PDB entry 5WY5 | X-ray diffraction, 2.92 A resolution | chains B and A

[Chain B]
Molecule: Melanoma-associated antigen G1
From: Homo sapiens
UniProtKB: Q96MG7 (NSE3_HUMAN); residues 78-294 here = UniProt positions 78-294
Amino-acid sequence (217 residues; row label = number of the first residue in the row):
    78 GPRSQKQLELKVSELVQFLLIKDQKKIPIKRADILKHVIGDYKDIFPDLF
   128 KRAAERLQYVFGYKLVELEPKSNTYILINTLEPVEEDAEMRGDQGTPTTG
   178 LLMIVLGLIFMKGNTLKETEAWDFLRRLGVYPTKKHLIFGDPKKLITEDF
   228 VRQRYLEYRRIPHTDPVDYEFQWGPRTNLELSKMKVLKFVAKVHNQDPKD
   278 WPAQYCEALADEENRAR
Disordered / not traced: 162-165, 169-170, 206-218, 237-245
Sequence notes: engineered mutation Leu193 (Ile in Q96MG7), Leu258 (Thr in Q96MG7)
UniProt features mapped onto this chain:
  - natural variant: Pro209 (P209L: In LICS), Leu264 (L264F: In LICS)
  - mutagenesis: Leu96 to Leu97 (Decreases interaction with NSMCE1, no effect on interaction with NSMCE4A, abolishes in vitro promotion of NSMCE1 ubiquitin ligase activity), Met180 (M180A: Abolishes interaction with EID3), Ile181 (I181A: Abolishes interaction with EID3), Leu185 (L185A: Abolishes interaction with EID3), Phe266 (F266A: Abolishes interaction with EID3), Val270 (V270A: Abolishes interaction with EID3)
From the paper describing this entry:
  - mutagenesis - L96A/L97A: unchanged localization
  - mutagenesis - L96A/L97A: abolished catalytic activity with Non-structural maintenance of chromosomes element 1 homolog (chain A)
  - mutagenesis - L96A/L97A: decreased binding to Non-structural maintenance of chromosomes element 1 homolog (chain A)

[Chain A]
Molecule: Non-structural maintenance of chromosomes element 1 homolog
From: Homo sapiens
Notes: EC 6.3.2.-
UniProtKB: Q8WV22 (NSE1_HUMAN); residue numbers follow UniProt; this construct covers 9-246
Amino-acid sequence (238 residues; numbered 9 to 246; the number before each row is that of its first residue):
     9 GVMTDVHRRFLQLLMTHGVLEEWDVKRLQTHCYKVHDRNATVDKLEDFIN
    59 NINSVLESLYIEIKRGVTEDDGRPIYALVNLATTSISKMATDFAENELDL
   109 FRKALELIIDSETGFASSTNILNLVDQLKGKKMRKKEAEQVLQKFVQNKW
   159 LIEKEGEFTLHGRAILEMEQYIRETYPDAVKICNICHSLLIQGQSCETCG
   209 IRMHLPCVAKYFQSNAEPRCPHCNDYWPHEIPKVFDPE
Disordered / not traced: 45-46
UniProt features mapped onto this chain:
  - zinc finger: Cys191 to Asn232 (RING-type)
Metal / ion sites: Zn2+ site 1: Cys191, Cys194, Cys215; Zn2+ site 2: Cys204, Cys207, Cys228, Cys231
From the paper describing this entry:
  - contacts within the chain: Glu77-His212 (salt bridge), Glu77-Leu198 (backbone contact), Glu77-Ile199 (backbone contact), Glu77-Gln200 (backbone contact)

[Interface between chain B and chain A]
Pairs across the interface - 36 pairs, chain B then chain A:
  Lys83(B) - Tyr68(A)
  Glu86(B) - Ser66(A)
  Glu86(B) - Tyr68(A)  hydrogen bond
  Leu87(B) - Tyr68(A)  hydrophobic
  Ser90(B) - Leu67(A)  hydrogen bond (side chain-backbone)
  Gln94(B) - Ile69(A)
  Gln94(B) - Asn88(A)
  Leu97(B) - Met23(A)  hydrophobic
  Ile98(B) - Thr99(A)
  Lys99(B) - Thr99(A)  hydrogen bond (side chain-backbone)
  Arg133(B) - Leu67(A)
  Tyr136(B) - Gly9(A)  hydrogen bond (side chain-backbone)
  Tyr136(B) - Met11(A)  hydrogen bond (side chain-backbone)
  Tyr136(B) - Arg16(A)  hydrogen bond (backbone-side chain)
  Val137(B) - Met11(A)
  Val137(B) - Arg16(A)
  Val137(B) - Leu19(A)
  Val137(B) - Leu64(A)  hydrophobic
  Val137(B) - Leu67(A)  hydrophobic
  Phe138(B) - Arg16(A)
  Phe138(B) - Gln20(A)
  Phe138(B) - Met23(A)  hydrophobic
  Phe138(B) - Leu67(A)  hydrophobic
  Gly139(B) - Arg16(A)
  Tyr140(B) - Gln20(A)  hydrogen bond
  Asn156(B) - Gln20(A)  hydrogen bond
  Leu158(B) - Asp13(A)
  Leu158(B) - Arg17(A)
  Leu158(B) - Gln20(A)
  Glu159(B) - Asp13(A)
  Glu159(B) - His44(A)  salt bridge
  Val161(B) - Arg17(A)  hydrogen bond (backbone-side chain)
  Asn272(B) - Gln155(A)  hydrogen bond
  Gln273(B) - Gln155(A)
  Glu289(B) - Trp31(A)
  Glu289(B) - Arg35(A)  salt bridge
Interface residues without a listed pair, chain B (27 interface residues in all): Val89, Val93, Phe95, Gln101, Gln135, Glu290
Interface residues without a listed pair, chain A (24 interface residues in all): Val10, Val63, Lys96, Asp100, Glu246
The authors on this interface:
  - interface residues, chain B: Leu97(B)

[In short]
27 residues of chain B and 24 residues of chain A are in contact, with 10 hydrogen bonds and 2 salt bridges.
Among the polar pairs are Glu159(B)-His44(A), Glu289(B)-Arg35(A) and Glu86(B)-Tyr68(A). The paper reports that
L96A/L97A of chain B abolish catalytic activity with Non-structural maintenance of chromosomes element 1
homolog (chain A); the interface residue Leu97(B).
Here chain B is Melanoma-associated antigen G1 and chain A is Non-structural maintenance of chromosomes
element 1 homolog, both from Homo sapiens. Entry 5WY5 (Crystal structure of MAGEG1 and NSE1 complex) was
determined by X-ray diffraction.
